PDB entry 8J31 | X-ray diffraction, 3.78 A resolution | chain A

== Chain A ==
Molecule: Glycosyltransferase
Organism: Nicotiana tabacum
UniProtKB: A0A8K1ZRH3 (A0A8K1ZRH3_NICBE); residue numbers follow UniProt; this construct covers 1-475
Amino-acid sequence (480 residues; each row starts with the number of its first residue; numbers below 1 keep their minus sign (Gly-4 is residue -4)):
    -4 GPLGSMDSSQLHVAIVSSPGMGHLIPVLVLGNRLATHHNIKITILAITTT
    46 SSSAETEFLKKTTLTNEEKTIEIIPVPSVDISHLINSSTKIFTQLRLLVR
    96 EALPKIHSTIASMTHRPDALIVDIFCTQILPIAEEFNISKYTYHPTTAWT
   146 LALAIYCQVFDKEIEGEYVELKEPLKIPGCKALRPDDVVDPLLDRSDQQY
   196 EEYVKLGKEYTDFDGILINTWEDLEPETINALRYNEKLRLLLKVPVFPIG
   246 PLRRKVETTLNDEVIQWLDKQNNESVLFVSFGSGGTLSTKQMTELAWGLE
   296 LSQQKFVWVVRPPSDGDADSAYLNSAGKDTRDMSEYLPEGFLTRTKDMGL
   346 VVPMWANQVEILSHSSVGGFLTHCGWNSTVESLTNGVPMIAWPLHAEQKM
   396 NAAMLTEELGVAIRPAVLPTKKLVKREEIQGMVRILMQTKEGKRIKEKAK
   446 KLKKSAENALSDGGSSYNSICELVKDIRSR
Unresolved in the structure: -4 to 3, 43-52, 312-323
Differences from the reference sequence: expression tag (-4 to 0)
From the paper describing this entry:
  - conformationally variable residues (order/disorder transition): Ile42 to Leu59, Ser309 to Asp327
  - catalytic residues: Asp118 (proposed by the authors, not directly observed)
  - mutagenesis - Y317F: increased catalytic activity
  - mutagenesis - T145L: decreased binding to acceptor
  - mutagenesis - W350A: decreased binding to donor

== Summary ==
From the paper: the catalytic residue Asp118; Y317F increases catalytic activity; 3 substitutions were tested
in all.
Chain A is Glycosyltransferase (Nicotiana tabacum); the structure, Glucosyl transferase crystallized in the
presence of beta carotene, was determined by X-ray diffraction, deposited together with 9LRJ, 9J9K, 8J2U, 8J2V
and 8J2Z.
